Entry 1KEN (X-ray diffraction, 3.50 A resolution); this record covers chains B and E of the 10 polymer chains in the assembly.

== Chain B ==
Name: hemagglutinin HA2
Source organism: Influenza A virus (A/X-31(H3N2))
Notes: fragment: FAB fragment of antibody
UniProt: P03437 (HEMA_IAAIC); residues 1-175 here correspond to UniProt positions 346-520 (UniProt number = residue number + 345)
Amino-acid sequence (175 residues; row label = number of the first residue in the row):
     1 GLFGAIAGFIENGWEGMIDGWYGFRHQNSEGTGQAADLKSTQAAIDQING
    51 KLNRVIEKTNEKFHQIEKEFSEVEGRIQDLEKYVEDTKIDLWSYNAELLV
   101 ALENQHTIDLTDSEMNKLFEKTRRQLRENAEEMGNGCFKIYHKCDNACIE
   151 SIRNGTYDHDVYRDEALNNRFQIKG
Disulfides: Cys144-Cys148
Curated features (UniProtKB/Swiss-Prot):
  - glycosylation: Asn154 (N-linked (GlcNAc...) asparagine)

== Chain E ==
Name: hemagglutinin HA1
Source organism: Influenza A virus (A/X-31(H3N2))
Amino-acid sequence (328 residues; row label = number of the first residue in the row):
     1 QDLPGNDNSTATLCLGHHAVPNGTLVKTITDDQIEVTNATELVQSSSTGK
    51 ICNNPHRILDGIDCTLIDALLGDPHCDVFQNETWDLFVERSKAFSNCYPY
   101 DVPDYASLRSLVASSGTLEFITEGFTWTGVTQNGGSNACKRGPGSGFFSR
   151 LNWLTKSGSTYPVLNVTMPNNDNFDKLYIWGIHHPSTNQEQTSLYVQASG
   201 RVTVSTRRSQQTIIPNIGSRPWVRGLSSRISIYWTIVKPGDVLVINSNGN
   251 LIAPRGYFKMRTGKSSIMRSDAPIDTCISECITPNGSIPNDKPFQNVNKI
   301 TYGACPKYVKQNTLKLATGMRNVPEKQT
Not modelled in the structure: 1-8
Disulfides: Cys52-Cys277, Cys64-Cys76, Cys97-Cys139, Cys281-Cys305
Covalently attached groups: glycan linked to Asn165

== Chain B / chain E interface ==
Residue-residue contacts (8):
  Gln47(B) - Thr30(E)
  Gly50(B) - Thr30(E)
  Lys51(B) - Ile29(E)
  Lys51(B) - Thr30(E)
  Arg54(B) - Lys27(E)
  Arg54(B) - Thr28(E)
  Arg54(B) - Ile29(E)
  Glu103(B) - Ile29(E)
Interface residues without a listed pair, chain B (7 interface residues in all): Thr59, His106
Interface residues without a listed pair, chain E (5 interface residues in all): Lys310

== Overview ==
The interface between chain B and chain E involves 7 residues on one side and 5 on the other.
Chain B is hemagglutinin HA2 and chain E is hemagglutinin HA1, both from Influenza A virus (A/X-31(H3N2)); the
structure, Influenza virus hemagglutinin complexed with an antibody that prevents the hemagglutinin low ph
fusogenic transition, was determined by X-ray diffraction.
